8I0C - chain A; structure by X-ray diffraction, 2.33 A resolution.

[Chain A]
Name: Aldo-keto reductase family 1 member C3
Source organism: Homo sapiens
Notes: EC 1.1.1.-, 1.1.1.210, 1.1.1.53, 1.1.1.62, 1.1.1.357, 1.1.1.188, 1.1.1.239, 1.1.1.64
UniProtKB: P42330 (AK1C3_HUMAN); residue numbers follow UniProt; this construct covers 2-323
Chain sequence (329 residues; numbered -5 to 323; the number before each row is that of its first residue; numbers below 1 keep their minus sign (Met-5 is residue -5)):
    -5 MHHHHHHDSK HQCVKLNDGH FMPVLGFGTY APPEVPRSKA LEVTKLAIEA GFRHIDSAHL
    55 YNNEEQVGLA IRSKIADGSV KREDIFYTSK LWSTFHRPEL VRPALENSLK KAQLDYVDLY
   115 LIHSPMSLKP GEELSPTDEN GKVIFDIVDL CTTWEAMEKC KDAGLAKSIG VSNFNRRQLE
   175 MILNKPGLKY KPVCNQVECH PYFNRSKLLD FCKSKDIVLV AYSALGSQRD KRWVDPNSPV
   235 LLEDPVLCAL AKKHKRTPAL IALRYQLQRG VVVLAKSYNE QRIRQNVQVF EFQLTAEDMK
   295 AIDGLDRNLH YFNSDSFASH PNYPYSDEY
Disordered / not traced: -5 to 4, 321-323
Differences from the reference sequence: initiating methionine (-5); expression tag (-4 to 1)
Small-molecule neighbours:
  - JTN (1-[4-[3,5-bis(chloranyl)phenyl]-3-fluoranyl-phenyl]cyclopropane-1-carboxylic acid): Tyr24, Leu54, Tyr55, Trp86, His117, Ser118, Pro119, Met120, Asn167, Tyr216, Trp227, Phe306, Ser308, Tyr317, Pro318, Tyr319
  - NADP (NAP; NADP nicotinamide-adenine-dinucleotide phosphate): Gly22, Thr23, Tyr24, Asp50, Tyr55, Lys84, His117, Ser166, Asn167, Gln190, Tyr216, Ser217, Ala218, Leu219, Gly220, Ser221, Gln222, Leu236, Ala253, Leu268, Ala269, Lys270, Ser271, Tyr272, Asn273, Arg276, Gln279, Asn280, Phe306
UniProt features mapped onto this chain:
  - active site: Tyr55 (Proton donor)
  - binding site (NADP(+)): Thr23, Tyr24, Asp50, Ser166, Asn167, Gln190, Tyr216 to Gln222, Lys270 to Tyr272, Arg276 to Asn280
  - binding site (substrate): His117
  - site: Leu54 (Important for substrate specificity), Lys84 (Lowers pKa of active site Tyr), Trp227 (Involved in ligand recognition and product release), Phe306 (Involved in ligand recognition and product release)
  - natural variant: Met175 (M175I: No effect on 17beta-HSD activity)
  - mutagenesis: Lys75 (K75E: No effect on 17beta-HSD activity), Arg226 (R226P: Decreases in the retinaldehyde reductase activity. 3-fold decrease in the kcat value, whereas the KM value does not vary; R226Q: Decrease in the retinaldehyde reductase activity ...)

[Summary]
Bound to chain A: NADP and compound JTN. From UniProt: active-site residue Tyr55, 21 NADP+-binding residues,
substrate-binding residue His117 and 2 mutagenesis sites.
Chain A is Aldo-keto reductase family 1 member C3 (Homo sapiens); the structure, Crystal structure of
Aldo-keto reductase 1C3 complexed with compound S0703, was determined by X-ray diffraction (same publication
as 7X3L and 7X3M).
